PDB entry 6C4A | X-ray diffraction, 1.80 A resolution | chains A and D of the 4 polymer chains in the assembly

Chain A (and D):
Protein: Isocitrate lyase 1
Organism: Mycobacterium tuberculosis (strain ATCC 35801 / TMC 107 / Erdman)
Notes: EC 4.1.3.1, 4.1.3.30; chain D of this document is another copy of the same molecule, construct and numbering; everything in this record applies to it too
UniProt: H8EVV4 (ACEA1_MYCTE); numbering as in UniProt (aligned over 1-428)
Chain sequence (442 residues; numbered -13 to 428; the number before each row is that of its first residue; numbers below 1 keep their minus sign (Met-13 is residue -13)):
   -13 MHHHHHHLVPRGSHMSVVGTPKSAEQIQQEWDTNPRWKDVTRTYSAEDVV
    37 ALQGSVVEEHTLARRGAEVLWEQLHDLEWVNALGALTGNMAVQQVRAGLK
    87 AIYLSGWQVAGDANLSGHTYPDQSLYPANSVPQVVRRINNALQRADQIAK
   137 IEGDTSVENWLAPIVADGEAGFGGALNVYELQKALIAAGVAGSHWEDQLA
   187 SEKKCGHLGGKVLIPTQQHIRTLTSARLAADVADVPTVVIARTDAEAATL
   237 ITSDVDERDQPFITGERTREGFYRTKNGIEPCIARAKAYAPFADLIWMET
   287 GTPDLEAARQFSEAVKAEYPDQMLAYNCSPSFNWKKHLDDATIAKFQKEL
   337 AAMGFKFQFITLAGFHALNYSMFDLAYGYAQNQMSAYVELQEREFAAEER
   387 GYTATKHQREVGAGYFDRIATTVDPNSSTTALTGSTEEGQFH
Disordered / not traced: -13 to -1, 428 (chain D: -13 to 0)
Sequence notes: initiating methionine (-13); expression tag (-12 to 0)
Modified / non-standard residues: Cys191 (S-[(1Z)-2-carboxy-N-hydroxyethanimidoyl]-L-cysteine; EJA)
Bound ions: Mg2+ site 1: Asp153 (together with pyruvic acid); Mg2+ site 2: Ala276, Ala279, Gln308
Residues lining bound ligands:
  - 3-nitropropanoic acid (3NP): Tyr356, Ser357, Leu376, Arg379
  - pyruvic acid (PYR): Tyr89, Ser91, Gly92, Trp93, Asp108, Asp153, His180, Glu182, Cys191, Arg228, Trp283, Asn313, Thr347, Leu348
Curated features (UniProtKB/Swiss-Prot):
  - binding site (substrate): Ser91 to Trp93, Gly192, His193, Arg228, Asn313 to Ser317, Thr347
  - binding site (Mg(2+)): Asp153

Chain A / chain D interface:
Residue-residue contacts (79):
  His0(A) with Glu58(D), hydrogen bond (backbone-side chain)
  Met1(A) with Arg51(D); Val55(D), hydrophobic; Glu144(D); Asn145(D)
  Ser2(A) with Arg51(D); Glu54(D), hydrogen bond; Val55(D)
  Val4(A) with Thr47(D); Arg50(D); Arg51(D); Glu54(D)
  Gly5(A) with Thr47(D)
  Tyr30(A) with Thr408(D)
  Asp34(A) with Thr408(D)
  Val36(A) with Lys136(D), hydrogen bond (backbone-side chain)
  Ala37(A) with Lys136(D); Ile137(D); Arg404(D)
  Leu38(A) with Tyr401(D), hydrogen bond (backbone-side chain); Arg404(D); Ile405(D), hydrophobic
  Gly40(A) with Asp132(D); Lys136(D), hydrogen bond (backbone-side chain)
  Ser41(A) with Asp132(D), hydrogen bond
  Val42(A) with Arg51(D)
  Val43(A) with Thr47(D)
  Glu44(A) with Thr47(D); Leu48(D); Arg122(D), salt bridge; Gln129(D), hydrogen bond
  Glu45(A) with Glu45(D); Thr47(D), hydrogen bond (backbone-side chain)
  Thr47(A) with Val4(D); Val43(D); Glu44(D); Glu45(D), hydrogen bond (side chain-backbone)
  Leu48(A) with Glu44(D)
  Arg51(A) with Ser2(D); Val4(D), hydrogen bond (side chain-backbone); Val42(D)
  Glu54(A) with Ser2(D); Val4(D)
  Val55(A) with Ser2(D)
  Arg122(A) with Glu44(D), salt bridge
  Gln129(A) with Glu44(D), hydrogen bond
  Asp132(A) with Gly40(D); Ser41(D), hydrogen bond; Val42(D)
  Lys136(A) with Val36(D), hydrogen bond (side chain-backbone); Ala37(D); Gly40(D), hydrogen bond (side chain-backbone)
  Ile137(A) with Ala37(D)
  Leu147(A) with Val42(D), hydrophobic
  Leu162(A) with Phe402(D); Ile405(D), hydrophobic; Ala406(D)
  Tyr165(A) with Ile405(D), hydrophobic
  Glu166(A) with Phe402(D)
  Arg207(A) with Val409(D)
  Ser211(A) with Val409(D)
  Leu214(A) with Thr408(D); Val409(D), hydrophobic
  Tyr401(A) with Leu38(D), hydrogen bond (side chain-backbone)
  Phe402(A) with Leu162(D); Glu166(D)
  Arg404(A) with Ala37(D); Leu38(D)
  Ile405(A) with Leu38(D), hydrophobic; Leu162(D), hydrophobic; Tyr165(D), hydrophobic
  Thr408(A) with Tyr30(D); Asp34(D); Leu214(D)
  Val409(A) with Arg207(D); Thr210(D); Ser211(D); Leu214(D), hydrophobic
  Asp410(A) with Arg207(D), salt bridge
Interface residues without a listed pair, chain A (50 interface residues in all): Gln39, Arg50, Arg130, Gln133, Glu144, Asn145, Ala161, Lys169, Thr210, Ala406
Interface residues without a listed pair, chain D (48 interface residues in all): Met1, Gly5, Gln39, Arg130, Gln133, Ala161, Lys169

Overview:
The interface between chain A and chain D involves 50 residues on one side and 48 on the other, with 15
hydrogen bonds and 3 salt bridges. Among the polar pairs are Glu44(A)-Arg122(D), Asp410(A)-Arg207(D) and
His0(A)-Glu58(D). Ligands of chain A: pyruvic acid and 3-nitropropanoic acid.
Both chains are Isocitrate lyase 1 (Mycobacterium tuberculosis (strain ATCC 35801 / TMC 107 / Erdman)). Entry
6C4A (Crystal structure of 3-nitropropionate modified isocitrate lyase from Mycobacterium tuberculosis with
pyruvate) was determined by X-ray diffraction together with 6C4C from the same study.
